9DMH - chains A and B of the 5 polymer chains in the assembly; structure by electron microscopy, 2.06 A resolution.

# Chain A
Protein: Acetylcholine receptor subunit alpha
From: Homo sapiens
UniProtKB: P02708 (ACHA_HUMAN); residues -19 to 437 here correspond to UniProt positions 1-457 (UniProt number = residue number + 20)
Sequence (457 residues; row label = number of the first residue in the row; numbers below 1 keep their minus sign (Met-19 is residue -19)):
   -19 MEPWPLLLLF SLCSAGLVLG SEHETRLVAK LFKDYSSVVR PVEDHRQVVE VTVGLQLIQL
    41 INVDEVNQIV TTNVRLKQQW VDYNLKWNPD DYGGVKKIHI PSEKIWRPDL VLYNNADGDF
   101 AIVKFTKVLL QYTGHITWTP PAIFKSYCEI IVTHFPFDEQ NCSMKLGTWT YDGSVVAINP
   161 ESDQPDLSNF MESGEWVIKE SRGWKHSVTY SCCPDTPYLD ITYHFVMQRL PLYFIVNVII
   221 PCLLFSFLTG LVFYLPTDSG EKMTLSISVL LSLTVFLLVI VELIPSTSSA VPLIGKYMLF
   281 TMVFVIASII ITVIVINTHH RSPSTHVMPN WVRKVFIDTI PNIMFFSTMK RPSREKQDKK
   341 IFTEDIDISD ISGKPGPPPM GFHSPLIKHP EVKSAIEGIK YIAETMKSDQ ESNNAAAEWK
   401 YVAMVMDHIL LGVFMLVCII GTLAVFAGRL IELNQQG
Not modelled in the structure: -19 to 0, 325, 330-368
Disulfide bonds: Cys128-Cys142
Covalently attached groups: glycan linked to Asn141
Residues lining bound ligands: acetylcholine (ACH): Tyr93, Trp149, Thr150, Tyr190, Cys192, Cys193, Tyr198
UniProt features mapped onto this chain:
  - glycosylation: Asn141 (N-linked (GlcNAc...) asparagine)

# Chain B
Protein: Acetylcholine receptor subunit epsilon
From: Homo sapiens
UniProtKB: Q04844 (ACHE_HUMAN); residues -19 to 473 here correspond to UniProt positions 1-493 (UniProt number = residue number + 20)
Sequence (493 residues; each row starts with the number of its first residue; numbers below 1 keep their minus sign (Met-19 is residue -19)):
   -19 MARAPLGVLL LLGLLGRGVG KNEELRLYHH LFNNYDPGSR PVREPEDTVT ISLKVTLTNL
    41 ISLNEKEETL TTSVWIGIDW QDYRLNYSKD DFGGIETLRV PSELVWLPEI VLENNIDGQF
   101 GVAYDANVLV YEGGSVTWLP PAIYRSVCAV EVTYFPFDWQ NCSLIFRSQT YNAEEVEFTF
   161 AVDNDGKTIN KIDIDTEAYT ENGEWAIDFC PGVIRRHHGG ATDGPGETDV IYSLIIRRKP
   221 LFYVINIIVP CVLISGLVLL AYFLPAQAGG QKCTVSINVL LAQTVFLFLI AQKIPETSLS
   281 VPLLGRFLIF VMVVATLIVM NCVIVLNVSQ RTPTTHAMSP RLRHVLLELL PRLLGSPPPP
   341 EAPRAASPPR RASSVGLLLR AEELILKKPR SELVFEGQRH RQGTWTAAFC QSLGAAAPEV
   401 RCCVDAVNFV AESTRDQEAT GEEVSDWVRM GNALDNICFW AALVLFSVGS SLIFLGAYFN
   461 RVPDLPYAPC IQP
Not modelled in the structure: -19 to 0, 335-396
Disulfide bonds: Cys128-Cys142, Cys190-Cys470
Covalently attached groups: N-acetylglucosamine (NAG) linked to Asn66
Residues lining bound ligands: acetylcholine (ACH): Trp55, Leu109, Leu119
UniProt features mapped onto this chain:
  - glycosylation (N-linked (GlcNAc...) asparagine): Asn66, Asn141

# Interface between chain A and chain B
Residue-residue contacts (106):
  Ser16(A) with Leu5(B)
  Val18(A) with Tyr8(B), hydrophobic; Pro81(B)
  Val19(A) with Glu4(B); Leu5(B)
  Arg20(A) with Asn2(B), hydrogen bond (backbone-side chain); Glu4(B), salt bridge
  Val22(A) with Asn2(B)
  Glu23(A) with Lys1(B); Asn2(B)
  His25(A) with Asn2(B); Glu3(B); Gly73(B), hydrogen bond (side chain-backbone); Ile75(B)
  Arg26(A) with Gly73(B), hydrogen bond (side chain-backbone)
  Asp89(A) with Tyr104(B)
  Val91(A) with Tyr104(B), hydrophobic
  Asn95(A) with Ile123(B)
  Ala96(A) with Ile41(B); Ile123(B)
  Asp97(A) with Arg125(B)
  Phe100(A) with Ser53(B); Ala103(B), hydrophobic; Pro121(B), hydrophobic; Ala122(B); Ile123(B), hydrophobic
  Ala101(A) with Tyr104(B), hydrophobic
  Tyr127(A) with Asn39(B); Thr180(B)
  Trp149(A) with Trp55(B); Ala106(B); Leu119(B), hydrogen bond (side chain-backbone); Pro121(B)
  Thr150(A) with Arg79(B), hydrogen bond (backbone-side chain); Ala106(B); Asn107(B), hydrogen bond; Leu109(B)
  Tyr151(A) with Arg79(B); Asn107(B)
  Asp152(A) with Arg79(B), salt bridge
  Val155(A) with Arg79(B)
  Val188(A) with Glu177(B)
  Thr189(A) with Glu177(B)
  Tyr190(A) with Trp55(B), hydrophobic; Asp175(B)
  Ser191(A) with Asp173(B); Asp175(B), hydrogen bond (backbone-side chain)
  Cys192(A) with Leu119(B), hydrophobic
  Tyr198(A) with Arg79(B)
  Gly240(A) with Gly249(B); Gln251(B), hydrogen bond (backbone-side chain)
  Glu241(A) with Gln251(B), hydrogen bond (backbone-side chain)
  Lys242(A) with Gln251(B)
  Met243(A) with Gln251(B), hydrogen bond (backbone-side chain); Val255(B), hydrophobic
  Thr244(A) with Gln251(B), hydrogen bond
  Ile247(A) with Asn258(B)
  Leu250(A) with Ile234(B), hydrophobic; Leu237(B), hydrophobic
  Leu251(A) with Asn258(B); Ala262(B), hydrophobic
  Thr254(A) with Val265(B); Phe266(B)
  Leu257(A) with Asn226(B); Pro230(B), hydrophobic
  Leu258(A) with Leu269(B), hydrophobic
  Val261(A) with Phe222(B), hydrophobic; Leu269(B), hydrophobic
  Ile264(A) with Phe222(B), hydrophobic
  Pro265(A) with Phe222(B)
  Ser266(A) with Glu184(B), hydrogen bond; Phe222(B); Tyr223(B)
  Thr267(A) with Gly183(B); Phe222(B)
  Ser268(A) with Gly183(B), hydrogen bond (backbone-backbone); Lys219(B), hydrogen bond (side chain-backbone); Leu221(B), hydrogen bond (side chain-backbone); Phe222(B)
  Val271(A) with Ile225(B), hydrophobic
  Leu279(A) with Val229(B), hydrophobic
  Met282(A) with Pro230(B), hydrophobic; Ile234(B), hydrophobic
  Val283(A) with Leu233(B), hydrophobic
  Ile286(A) with Leu233(B), hydrophobic; Ile234(B), hydrophobic; Leu237(B), hydrophobic
  Ile289(A) with Leu237(B), hydrophobic; Leu240(B), hydrophobic
  Ile290(A) with Leu240(B), hydrophobic
  Val293(A) with Leu240(B), hydrophobic; Phe243(B), hydrophobic
  Ile296(A) with Pro245(B)
  Asn297(A) with Phe243(B), hydrogen bond (side chain-backbone)
  Glu371(A) with Val404(B); Asn408(B)
  Ser374(A) with Asn408(B), hydrogen bond
  Ala375(A) with Val407(B); Asn408(B)
  Gly378(A) with Ala411(B)
  Ile379(A) with Val407(B), hydrophobic
  Tyr381(A) with Thr414(B); Arg415(B); Glu418(B)
  Ile382(A) with Thr414(B)
  Thr385(A) with Glu418(B)
Also at the interface, not in a pair above, chain A (70 interface residues in all): Asp24, Lys145, Ser269, Gly275, His300, Thr305, Val372, Glu377
Also at the interface, not in a pair above, chain B (73 interface residues in all): Phe72, Leu84, Pro120, Ala178, Glu181, Pro220, Ile227, Leu244, Gly250, Leu261, Gln272, Arg401, Val410, Arg429

# Summary
The interface between chain A and chain B involves 70 residues on one side and 73 on the other, with 17
hydrogen bonds and 2 salt bridges. Among the polar pairs are Arg20(A)-Glu4(B), Asp152(A)-Arg79(B) and
Arg20(A)-Asn2(B). Acetylcholine is bound between chain A and chain B.
Chain A is Acetylcholine receptor subunit alpha and chain B is Acetylcholine receptor subunit epsilon, both
from Homo sapiens; the structure, Human muscle nAChR ACh-bound state, was determined by electron microscopy
together with 9DMG, 9DMJ, 9DMK, 9DML, 9DMQ, 9DMS and 9DMT from the same study.
